Entry 4G59 (X-ray diffraction, 2.44 A resolution); this record covers chains A and C.

# Chain A
Name: Retinoic acid early-inducible protein 1-gamma
From: Mus musculus
Reference sequence: O08604 (RAE1C_MOUSE); residues -1 to 202 here correspond to UniProt positions 29-232 (UniProt number = residue number + 30)
Chain sequence (205 residues; each row starts with the number of its first residue; numbers below 1 keep their minus sign (Met-2 is residue -2)):
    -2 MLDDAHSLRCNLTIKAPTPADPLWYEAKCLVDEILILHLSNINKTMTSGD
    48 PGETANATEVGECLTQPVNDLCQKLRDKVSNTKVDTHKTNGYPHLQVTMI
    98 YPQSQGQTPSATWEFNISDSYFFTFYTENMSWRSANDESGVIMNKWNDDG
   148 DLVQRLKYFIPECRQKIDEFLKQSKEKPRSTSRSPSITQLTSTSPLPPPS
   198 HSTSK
Disordered / not traced: -2 to 1, 42-51, 174-202
Cystine bridges: Cys7-Cys26, Cys60-Cys160
Sequence notes: initiating methionine (-2)
Curated features (UniProtKB/Swiss-Prot):
  - lipidation: Ser197 (GPI-anchor amidated serine)
  - glycosylation (N-linked (GlcNAc...) asparagine): Asn8, Asn40, Asn53, Asn113, Asn126
From the paper describing this entry:
  - mutagenesis - S77A: unchanged expression in response to m152
  - mutagenesis - K154A/Y155A, K154A/Y155A/E159A: increased expression in response to m152

# Chain C
Name: M152 protein
From: Murid herpesvirus 1
Reference sequence: Q83156 (Q83156_MUHV1); residues -1 to 307 here correspond to UniProt positions 21-329 (UniProt number = residue number + 22)
Chain sequence (321 residues; each row starts with the number of its first residue; numbers below 1 keep their minus sign (Gly-1 is residue -1)):
    -1 GSSYMDVRIFEDERVDICQDLTATFISYREGPEMFRHSINLEQSSDIFRI
    49 EASGEVKHFPWMNVSELAQESAFFVEQERFVYEYIMNVFKAGRPVVFEYR
    99 CKFVPFECTVLQMMDGNTLTRYTVDKGVETLGSPPYSPDVSEDDIARYGQ
   149 GSGISILRDNAALLQKRWTSFCRKIVAMDNPRHNEYSLYSNRGNGYVSCT
   199 MRTQVPLAYNISLANGVDIYKYMRMYSGGRLKVEAWLDLRDLNGSTDFAF
   249 VISSPTGWYATVKYSEYPQQSPGMLLSSIDGQFESSAVVSWHRGHGLKHA
   299 PPVSAEYSILVPRGSHHHHHH
Disordered / not traced: -1 to 0, 265-319
Cystine bridges: Cys16-Cys170, Cys99-Cys106
Covalent attachments: N-acetylglucosamine (NAG) linked to Asn61, Asn208
Sequence notes: expression tag (308-319)
From the paper describing this entry:
  - post-translational modification sites: Asn61, Asn208
  - binding site for N-acetylglucosamine: Asn61, Asn208

# Chain A / chain C interface
Pairs across the interface (52):
  Pro14(A) with Ala89(C); Gly90(C); Arg91(C)
  Pro16(A) with Lys88(C)
  Pro19(A) with Pro30(C), hydrophobic
  Trp21(A) with Tyr26(C); Glu28(C), hydrogen bond (side chain-backbone); Gly90(C); Pro92(C), hydrophobic
  Tyr22(A) with Glu28(C), hydrogen bond
  Asn38(A) with Glu28(C), hydrogen bond (side chain-backbone); Gly29(C); Met32(C)
  Ile39(A) with Met32(C)
  Asn40(A) with Met32(C)
  Lys41(A) with Met32(C)
  Gln63(A) with Arg222(C)
  Asp67(A) with Arg222(C), salt bridge
  Arg73(A) with Arg91(C); Pro92(C); Asp113(C), salt bridge
  Asp74(A) with Asp113(C); Gly114(C)
  Ser77(A) with Asp113(C), hydrogen bond; Pro133(C); Tyr134(C)
  Asn78(A) with Asn115(C), hydrogen bond; Pro133(C)
  Gly88(A) with Tyr134(C)
  Tyr89(A) with Tyr134(C)
  Pro90(A) with Tyr134(C)
  Thr105(A) with Gly191(C)
  Thr124(A) with Tyr194(C)
  Met127(A) with Arg238(C)
  Gln151(A) with Ile217(C); Tyr218(C)
  Arg152(A) with Tyr218(C), hydrogen bond
  Lys154(A) with Tyr194(C); Asp236(C), salt bridge
  Tyr155(A) with Tyr194(C), hydrophobic; Tyr218(C), hydrophobic; Trp234(C), hydrophobic; Asp236(C)
  Pro158(A) with Tyr194(C), hydrophobic; Trp234(C)
  Glu159(A) with Tyr220(C); Arg222(C), salt bridge; Glu232(C); Trp234(C)
  Arg161(A) with Tyr187(C); Asn189(C); Trp234(C)
Also at the interface, not in a pair above, chain A (33 interface residues in all): Ser37, Pro64, Gln70, Glu125, Asp148
Also at the interface, not in a pair above, chain C (32 interface residues in all): Arg47, Ser51, Asn192, Met221, Leu235
The authors on this interface:
  - specific contacts: Trp21(A)-Glu28(C) (hydrogen bond), Tyr22(A)-Glu28(C) (hydrogen bond)
  - interface residues, chain A: Pro14(A), Asn38(A), Arg73(A), Ser77(A), Asn78(A), Lys154(A), Tyr155(A), Glu159(A)
  - hot spots on chain A (mutagenesis) - R73A, R73A/N78A, R73A/K154A, S77A, S77A/N78A, S77E, S77L, K154A/E159A, Y155A, E159A/R161A (1.88 kcal/mol): decreased binding to M152 protein (chain C)
  - interface residues, chain C: Tyr26(C), Lys88(C), Asp113(C), Asn115(C), Arg222(C)

# Overview
33 residues of chain A face 32 of chain C across their interface, with 6 hydrogen bonds and 4 salt bridges.
Polar pairs include Asp67(A)-Arg222(C), Arg73(A)-Asp113(C) and Lys154(A)-Asp236(C). The authors report
hydrogen bonds between Trp21(A) and Glu28(C) and Tyr22(A) and Glu28(C). The paper reports a binding site for
N-acetylglucosamine at Asn61(C) and Asn208(C); R73A, R73A/N78A and R73A/K154A of chain A, among others, reduce
binding to M152 protein (chain C); 12 substitutions were tested in all.
Chain A is Retinoic acid early-inducible protein 1-gamma (Mus musculus) and chain C is M152 protein (Murid
herpesvirus 1); the structure, Crystal structure of the murine cytomegalovirus MHC-I homolog m152 with ligand
RAE-1 gamma, was determined by X-ray diffraction.
